PDB entry 8YBK | electron microscopy, 2.69 A resolution | chains G and I of the 10 polymer chains in the assembly

Chain G:
Protein: Histone H2A type 1-B/E
Organism: Homo sapiens
Reference sequence: P04908 (H2A1B_HUMAN); residues 0-129 here correspond to UniProt positions 1-130 (UniProt number = residue number + 1)
Sequence (133 residues; row label = number of the first residue in the row; numbers below 1 keep their minus sign (Gly-3 is residue -3)):
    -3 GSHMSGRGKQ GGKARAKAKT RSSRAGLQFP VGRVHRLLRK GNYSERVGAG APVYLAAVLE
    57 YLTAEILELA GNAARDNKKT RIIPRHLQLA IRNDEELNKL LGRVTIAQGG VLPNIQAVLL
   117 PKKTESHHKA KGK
Not modelled in the structure: -3 to 8, 109-129
Construct notes: expression tag (-3 to -1)

Chain I:
Molecule: 145-nt DNA strand
Organism: synthetic construct
Sequence (145 nucleotides; numbered -72 to 72; the number before each row is that of its first residue; numbers below 1 keep their minus sign (DA-72 is residue -72)):
   -72 ATCAGAATCC CGGTGCCGAG GCCGCTCAAT TGGTCGTAGA CAGCTCTAGC ACCGCTTAAA
   -12 CGCACGTACG CGCTGTCCCC CGCGTTTTAA CCGCCAAGGG GATTACTCCC TAGTCTCCAG
    48 GCACGTGTCA GATATATACA TCGAT
Not modelled in the structure: -72 to -61, 54-72

Interface between chain G and chain I:
Residue-residue contacts - 9 pairs, chain G then chain I:
  Arg11(G) with DT43(I), hydrogen bond to the base; DC44(I), hydrogen bond to the sugar
  Lys13(G) with DA46(I), phosphate contact
  Arg42(G) with DT38(I), hydrogen bond to the sugar; DA39(I), phosphate contact
  Val43(G) with DT38(I), sugar contact; DA39(I), hydrogen bond to the phosphate
  Gly44(G) with DT38(I), phosphate contact
  Ala45(G) with DT38(I), hydrogen bond to the phosphate
Other interface residues (no listed pair), chain G (9 interface residues in all): Ala14, Arg29, Glu41
Other interface residues (no listed pair), chain I (6 interface residues in all): DC49

Summary:
9 residues of chain G face 6 of chain I across their interface, with 5 hydrogen bonds. Among the polar pairs
are Arg11(G)-DT43(I), Arg11(G)-DC44(I) and Arg42(G)-DT38(I).
Chain G is Histone H2A type 1-B/E (Homo sapiens) and chain I is a 145-nt DNA strand (synthetic construct); the
structure, Cryo-EM structure of the human nucleosome containing the H3.1 E97K mutant, was determined by
electron microscopy (same publication as 8YBJ).
